Entry 7DTE (electron microscopy, 3.00 A resolution); this record covers chains C and D of the 6 polymer chains in the assembly.

Chain C:
Molecule: Non-structural protein 7
From: Severe acute respiratory syndrome coronavirus 2
UniProtKB: P0DTD1 (R1AB_SARS2); residues 1-83 here correspond to UniProt positions 3860-3942 (UniProt number = residue number + 3859)
Sequence (85 residues; row label = number of the first residue in the row; numbers below 1 keep their minus sign (Gly-1 is residue -1)):
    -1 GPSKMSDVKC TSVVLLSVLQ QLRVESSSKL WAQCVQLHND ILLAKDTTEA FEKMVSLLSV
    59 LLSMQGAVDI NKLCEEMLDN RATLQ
Not modelled in the structure: -1, 73-83
Sequence notes: expression tag (-1 to 0)
UniProt features mapped onto this chain:
  - site: Gln83 (Cleavage)

Chain D:
Molecule: Non-structural protein 8
From: Severe acute respiratory syndrome coronavirus 2
UniProtKB: P0DTD1 (R1AB_SARS2); residues 1-198 here correspond to UniProt positions 3943-4140 (UniProt number = residue number + 3942)
Sequence (200 residues; each row starts with the number of its first residue; numbers below 1 keep their minus sign (Gly-1 is residue -1)):
    -1 GPAIASEFSS LPSYAAFATA QEAYEQAVAN GDSEVVLKKL KKSLNVAKSE FDRDAAMQRK
    59 LEKMADQAMT QMYKQARSED KRAKVTSAMQ TMLFTMLRKL DNDALNNIIN NARDGCVPLN
   119 IIPLTTAAKL MVVIPDYNTY KNTCDGTTFT YASALWEIQQ VVDADSKIVQ LSEISMDNSP
   179 NLAWPLIVTA LRANSAVKLQ
Not modelled in the structure: -1 to 5, 192-198
Sequence notes: expression tag (-1 to 0)
UniProt features mapped onto this chain:
  - site: Gln198 (Cleavage)

How chain C and chain D interact:
Pairs across the interface - 47 pairs, chain C then chain D:
  Lys2(C) - Lys97(D)
  Lys2(C) - Leu98(D)  hydrogen bond (side chain-backbone)
  Asp5(C) - Leu98(D)
  Thr9(C) - Leu95(D)
  Thr9(C) - Leu98(D)
  Val12(C) - Met87(D)
  Val12(C) - Met90(D)  hydrophobic
  Val12(C) - Leu91(D)  hydrophobic
  Val12(C) - Met94(D)  hydrophobic
  Leu13(C) - Leu91(D)  hydrophobic
  Val16(C) - Met87(D)
  Val16(C) - Leu91(D)  hydrophobic
  Gln19(C) - Val83(D)
  Gln19(C) - Thr84(D)
  Gln19(C) - Met87(D)
  Leu28(C) - Ile119(D)  hydrophobic
  Gln31(C) - Ile119(D)
  Phe49(C) - Asn100(D)
  Glu50(C) - Leu122(D)
  Met52(C) - Leu95(D)  hydrophobic
  Met52(C) - Leu103(D)
  Val53(C) - Ala102(D)  hydrophobic
  Val53(C) - Leu103(D)  hydrophobic
  Val53(C) - Ile106(D)  hydrophobic
  Ser54(C) - Ile120(D)  hydrogen bond (side chain-backbone)
  Ser54(C) - Leu122(D)
  Leu56(C) - Leu95(D)  hydrophobic
  Leu56(C) - Leu103(D)  hydrophobic
  Leu56(C) - Ile107(D)  hydrophobic
  Ser57(C) - Pro116(D)
  Ser57(C) - Ile119(D)
  Ser57(C) - Ile120(D)  hydrogen bond (side chain-backbone)
  Val58(C) - Ile119(D)  hydrophobic
  Leu59(C) - Leu91(D)  hydrophobic
  Leu60(C) - Ile106(D)  hydrophobic
  Leu60(C) - Ala110(D)  hydrophobic
  Leu60(C) - Val115(D)
  Ser61(C) - Pro116(D)
  Ala65(C) - Gln88(D)
  Asp67(C) - Phe92(D)
  Asp67(C) - Ile107(D)
  Asp67(C) - Arg111(D)
  Ile68(C) - Arg111(D)
  Lys70(C) - Ser85(D)
  Lys70(C) - Gln88(D)
  Lys70(C) - Phe92(D)
  Leu71(C) - Arg111(D)
Other interface residues (no listed pair), chain C (31 interface residues in all): Val6, Cys8, Ser15, Leu20, Gln63, Cys72
Other interface residues (no listed pair), chain D (28 interface residues in all): Asp99, Leu117, Asn118, Ala150

Overview:
31 residues of chain C and 28 residues of chain D are in contact; the contacts include 3 hydrogen bonds. Among
the polar pairs are Lys2(C)-Leu98(D), Ser54(C)-Ile120(D) and Ser57(C)-Ile120(D).
Chain C is Non-structural protein 7 and chain D is Non-structural protein 8, both from Severe acute
respiratory syndrome coronavirus 2; the structure, SARS-CoV-2 RdRP catalytic complex with T33-1 RNA, was
determined by electron microscopy.
